Entry 8HBI (electron microscopy, 2.90 A resolution); this record covers chains E and A of the 5 polymer chains in the assembly.

Chain E:
Protein: M688F nab
From: Lama glama
Chain sequence (125 residues; each row starts with the number of its first residue):
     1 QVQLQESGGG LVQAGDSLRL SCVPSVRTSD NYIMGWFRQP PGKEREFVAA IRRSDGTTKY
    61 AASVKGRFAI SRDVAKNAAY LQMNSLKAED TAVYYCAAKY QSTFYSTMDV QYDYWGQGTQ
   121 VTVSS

Chain A:
Protein: VP1 of capsid protein
From: Foot-and-mouth disease virus A
UniProt: A0A7D5BJ70 (A0A7D5BJ70_9PICO); residues 1-211 here correspond to UniProt positions 525-735 (UniProt number = residue number + 524)
Chain sequence (211 residues; numbered 1 to 211; the number before each row is that of its first residue):
     1 TTSAGESADP VTTTVENYGG ETQVQRRHHT DVGFIMDRFV KINNTNPTHV IDLMQTHQHG
    61 LVGALLRAAT YYFSDLEIVV RHEGNLTWVP NGAPEAALSN AGNPTAYNKA PFTRLALPYT
   121 APHRVLATVY NGTSKYSTTG ERTRGDLGAL AARVATQLPA SFNFGAIRAT DISELLVRMK
   181 RAELYCPRPL LAVEVTAQDR HKQKIIAPAK Q
Unresolved in the structure: 137-155, 211
Sequence notes: conflict N46 (Ser570 in A0A7D5BJ70)

How chain E and chain A interact:
Pairs across the interface (16):
  N31(E) with S173(A)
  R52(E) with D171(A), salt bridge; I172(A); S173(A)
  S54(E) with N43(A), hydrogen bond (side chain-backbone)
  D55(E) with N43(A); N44(A); T45(A), hydrogen bond (side chain-backbone)
  T103(E) with S173(A), hydrogen bond (backbone-side chain)
  F104(E) with R81(A); H82(A); E83(A); D171(A); S173(A)
  Y105(E) with D171(A), hydrogen bond (backbone-side chain)
  S106(E) with E83(A), hydrogen bond
Other interface residues (no listed pair), chain E (9 interface residues in all): S29
Other interface residues (no listed pair), chain A (12 interface residues in all): K41, I42, E174
The authors on this interface:
  - residue pairs: R52(E)-S173(A), S54(E)-N43(A), D55(E)-T45(A)

Overview:
9 residues of chain E face 12 of chain A across their interface, with 5 hydrogen bonds and 1 salt bridge.
Polar contacts include R52(E)-D171(A), S54(E)-N43(A) and D55(E)-T45(A). The paper describes contacts between
R52(E) and S173(A), S54(E) and N43(A) and D55(E) and T45(A).
Chain E is M688F nab (Lama glama) and chain A is VP1 of capsid protein (Foot-and-mouth disease virus A); the
structure, FMDV (A/TUR/14/98) in complex with M688F, was determined by electron microscopy together with 8HEE,
8HEG, 8HBG and 8HBJ from the same study.
